Entry 7AFD (electron microscopy, 3.44 A resolution); this record covers chains 1 and N of the 9 polymer chains in the assembly.

Chain 1:
Molecule: 16SrRNA of the head domain (residue C931 to G1386)
Organism: Escherichia coli
Sequence (1541 nucleotides; numbered 1 to 1541; the number before each row is that of its first residue):
     1 AAAUUGAAGA GUUUGAUCAU GGCUCAGAUU GAACGCUGGC GGCAGGCCUA ACACAUGCAA
    61 GUCGAACGGU AACAGGAAGA AGCUUGCUUC UUUGCUGACG AGUGGCGGAC GGGUGAGUAA
   121 UGUCUGGGAA ACUGCCUGAU GGAGGGGGAU AACUACUGGA AACGGUAGCU AAUACCGCAU
   181 AACGUCGCAA GACCAAAGAG GGGGACCUUC GGGCCUCUUG CCAUCGGAUG UGCCCAGAUG
   241 GGAUUAGCUA GUAGGUGGGG UAACGGCUCA CCUAGGCGAC GAUCCCUAGC UGGUCUGAGA
   301 GGAUGACCAG CCACACUGGA ACUGAGACAC GGUCCAGACU CCUACGGGAG GCAGCAGUGG
   361 GGAAUAUUGC ACAAUGGGCG CAAGCCUGAU GCAGCCAUGC CGCGUGUAUG AAGAAGGCCU
   421 UCGGGUUGUA AAGUACUUUC AGCGGGGAGG AAGGGAGUAA AGUUAAUACC UUUGCUCAUU
   481 GACGUUACCC GCAGAAGAAG CACCGGCUAA CUCCGUGCCA GCAGCCXCGG UAAUACGGAG
   541 GGUGCAAGCG UUAAUCGGAA UUACUGGGCG UAAAGCGCAC GCAGGCGGUU UGUUAAGUCA
   601 GAUGUGAAAU CCCCGGGCUC AACCUGGGAA CUGCAUCUGA UACUGGCAAG CUUGAGUCUC
   661 GUAGAGGGGG GUAGAAUUCC AGGUGUAGCG GUGAAAUGCG UAGAGAUCUG GAGGAAUACC
   721 GGUGGCGAAG GCGGCCCCCU GGACGAAGAC UGACGCUCAG GUGCGAAAGC GUGGGGAGCA
   781 AACAGGAUUA GAUACCCUGG UAGUCCACGC CGUAAACGAU GUCGACUUGG AGGUUGUGCC
   841 CUUGAGGCGU GGCUUCCGGA GCUAACGCGU UAAGUCGACC GCCUGGGGAG UACGGCCGCA
   901 AGGUUAAAAC UCAAAUGAAU UGACGGGGGC CCGCACAAGC GGUGGAGCAU GUGGUUUAAU
   961 UCGAUGXAAC GCGAAGAACC UUACCUGGUC UUGACAUCCA CGGAAGUUUU CAGAGAUGAG
  1021 AAUGUGCCUU CGGGAACCGU GAGACAGGUG CUGCAUGGCU GUCGUCAGCU CGUGUUGUGA
  1081 AAUGUUGGGU UAAGUCCCGC AACGAGCGCA ACCCUUAUCC UUUGUUGCCA GCGGUCCGGC
  1141 CGGGAACUCA AAGGAGACUG CCAGUGAUAA ACUGGAGGAA GGUGGGGAUG ACGUCAAGUC
  1201 AUCAUGGCCC UUACGACCAG GGCUACACAC GUGCUACAAU GGCGCAUACA AAGAGAAGCG
  1261 ACCUCGCGAG AGCAAGCGGA CCUCAUAAAG UGCGUCGUAG UCCGGAUUGG AGUCUGCAAC
  1321 UCGACUCCAU GAAGUCGGAA UCGCUAGUAA UCGUGGAUCA GAAUGCCACG GUGAAUACGU
  1381 UCCCGGCCUU GUACACACCG CCCGUXACAC CAUGGGAGUG GGUUGCAAAA GAAGUAGGUA
  1441 GCUUAACCUU CGGGAGGGCG CUUACCACUU UGUGAUUCAU GACUGGGGUG AAGUCGUAAC
  1501 AAGGUAACCG UAGGGGAACC UGCGGUUGGA UCACCUCCUU A
Disordered / not traced: 1-930, 1387-1541
Modified positions: PSU (pseudouridine-5'-monophosphate) at position 516, G7M (N7-methyl-guanosine-5'-monophosphate) at position 527, 2MG (2N-methylguanosine-5'-monophosphate) at position 966, 5MC (5-methylcytidine-5'-monophosphate) at position 967, 2MG (2N-methylguanosine-5'-monophosphate) at position 1207, 4OC (4n,o2'-methylcytidine-5'-monophosphate) at position 1401, 5MC (5-methylcytidine-5'-monophosphate) at position 1406, UR3 (3-methyluridine-5'-monophoshate) at position 1497, 2MG (2N-methylguanosine-5'-monophosphate) at position 1515, MA6 (6N-dimethyladenosine-5'-monophoshate) at position 1517, MA6 (6N-dimethyladenosine-5'-monophoshate) at position 1518
Ion coordination: Mg2+ site 1 near A937 (its only coordinating residue here); Mg2+ site 2 near G944 (its only coordinating residue here); Mg2+ site 3: A964, U1199; Mg2+ site 4 near C972 (its only coordinating residue here); Mg2+ site 5 near C980 (its only coordinating residue here); Mg2+ site 6: C1054, A1197, G1198; Mg2+ site 7: C1054, A1197; Mg2+ site 8: U1085, U1086, G1099; Mg2+ site 9 near A1110 (its only coordinating residue here); Mg2+ site 10: C1158, G1184; Mg2+ site 11 near G1177 (its only coordinating residue here); Mg2+ site 12: C1303, G1304; 1 more Mg2+ sites not listed

Chain N:
Molecule: 30S ribosomal protein S14
Organism: Escherichia coli
UniProtKB: C3SR07 (C3SR07_ECOLX); residue numbers follow UniProt; this construct covers 1-101
Sequence (101 residues; row label = number of the first residue in the row):
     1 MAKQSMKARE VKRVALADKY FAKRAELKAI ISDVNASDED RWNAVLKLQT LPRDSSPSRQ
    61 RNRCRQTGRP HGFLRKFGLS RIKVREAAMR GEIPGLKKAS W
Disordered / not traced: 1

Interface between chain 1 and chain N:
Residue-residue contacts - 75 pairs, chain 1 then chain N:
  G973(1) - Arg81(N)  hydrogen bond to the phosphate
  A974(1) - Arg69(N)  salt bridge to the phosphate
  A974(1) - His71(N)  stacking on the base
  A974(1) - Arg81(N)  salt bridge to the phosphate
  A975(1) - Gly72(N)  sugar contact
  G976(1) - His71(N)  salt bridge to the phosphate
  G976(1) - Gly72(N)  hydrogen bond to the phosphate
  A977(1) - Arg61(N)  salt bridge to the phosphate
  C979(1) - Ser58(N)  hydrogen bond to the base
  C979(1) - Arg59(N)  base contact
  C980(1) - Arg13(N)  hydrogen bond to the sugar
  C980(1) - Ser58(N)  base contact
  C980(1) - Arg59(N)  hydrogen bond to the sugar
  U981(1) - Arg9(N)  salt bridge to the phosphate
  U981(1) - Arg13(N)  salt bridge to the phosphate
  U981(1) - Arg61(N)  hydrogen bond to the sugar
  U981(1) - Arg63(N)  phosphate contact
  U982(1) - Met6(N)  sugar contact
  U982(1) - Arg63(N)  salt bridge to the phosphate
  U982(1) - Pro70(N)  phosphate contact
  A983(1) - Met6(N)  phosphate contact
  A983(1) - Arg9(N)  salt bridge to the phosphate
  A994(1) - Ser5(N)  base contact
  A994(1) - Ala8(N)  sugar contact
  C995(1) - Ala8(N)  sugar contact
  U1007(1) - Lys19(N)  phosphate contact
  U1008(1) - Lys23(N)  salt bridge to the phosphate
  G1047(1) - Gln4(N)  phosphate contact
  G1048(1) - Lys3(N)  phosphate contact
  G1048(1) - Gln4(N)  hydrogen bond to the phosphate
  U1049(1) - Ala2(N)  base contact
  U1049(1) - Lys3(N)  phosphate contact
  C1059(1) - Arg85(N)  phosphate contact
  U1060(1) - Arg85(N)  salt bridge to the phosphate
  C1114(1) - Ser100(N)  hydrogen bond to the sugar
  U1115(1) - Ser100(N)  sugar contact
  U1115(1) - Trp101(N)  sugar contact
  G1186(1) - Trp101(N)  hydrogen bond to the base
  G1187(1) - Ser100(N)  hydrogen bond to the base
  G1187(1) - Trp101(N)  sugar contact
  A1188(1) - Lys98(N)  phosphate contact
  A1188(1) - Ser100(N)  hydrogen bond to the sugar
  U1189(1) - Lys98(N)  salt bridge to the phosphate
  U1202(1) - Thr67(N)  base contact
  U1202(1) - Arg69(N)  hydrogen bond to the sugar
  U1202(1) - Lys83(N)  hydrogen bond to the base
  C1203(1) - Ala2(N)  phosphate contact
  C1203(1) - Thr67(N)  sugar contact
  A1216(1) - Lys3(N)  salt bridge to the phosphate
  A1216(1) - Ser5(N)  hydrogen bond to the phosphate
  C1217(1) - Ser5(N)  phosphate contact
  C1217(1) - Arg9(N)  salt bridge to the phosphate
  A1219(1) - Arg53(N)  salt bridge to the phosphate
  G1220(1) - Arg53(N)  salt bridge to the phosphate
  A1257(1) - Phe21(N)  base contact
  G1316(1) - Lys28(N)  salt bridge to the phosphate
  G1316(1) - Ser56(N)  hydrogen bond to the phosphate
  G1316(1) - Ser58(N)  phosphate contact
  C1317(1) - Arg24(N)  salt bridge to the phosphate
  C1317(1) - Lys28(N)  salt bridge to the phosphate
  C1317(1) - Leu48(N)  sugar contact
  C1317(1) - Gln49(N)  sugar contact
  C1317(1) - Arg53(N)  hydrogen bond to the base
  C1317(1) - Ser56(N)  hydrogen bond to the phosphate
  C1317(1) - Pro57(N)  phosphate contact
  U1358(1) - Phe73(N)  sugar contact
  U1358(1) - Leu74(N)  phosphate contact
  U1358(1) - Arg75(N)  hydrogen bond to the phosphate
  C1359(1) - Asn62(N)  hydrogen bond to the phosphate
  C1359(1) - Phe73(N)  phosphate contact
  C1359(1) - Arg75(N)  salt bridge to the phosphate
  A1360(1) - Ser58(N)  base contact
  A1360(1) - Arg75(N)  salt bridge to the phosphate
  A1368(1) - Trp101(N)  phosphate contact
  C1369(1) - Trp101(N)  phosphate contact
Other interface residues (no listed pair), chain 1 (40 interface residues in all): C1218
Other interface residues (no listed pair), chain N (40 interface residues in all): Gln60, Ile82, Ala99

Summary:
The chain 1/chain N interface involves 40 residues from each chain, with 19 hydrogen bonds, 20 salt bridges
and 1 aromatic stacking contact. Polar pairs include C979(1)-Ser58(N), G1186(1)-Trp101(N) and
G1187(1)-Ser100(N). A964(1) and U1199(1) coordinate Mg2+ site 3.
Here chain 1 is 16SrRNA of the head domain (residue C931 to G1386) and chain N is 30S ribosomal protein S14,
both from Escherichia coli. Entry 7AFD (Bacterial 30S ribosomal subunit assembly complex state A (head
domain)) was determined by electron microscopy together with 7AF3, 7AF5, 7AF8, 7AFA, 7AFH, 7AFI and 17 further
entries from the same study.
